Entry 6W7W (electron microscopy, 3.90 A resolution); this record covers chains 2 and E of the 10 polymer chains in the assembly.

[Chain 2]
Molecule: 16S rRNA
From: Escherichia coli (strain K12)
Sequence (1542 nucleotides; each row starts with the number of its first residue):
     1 AAAUUGAAGAGUUUGAUCAUGGCUCAGAUUGAACGCUGGCGGCAGGCCUA
    51 ACACAUGCAAGUCGAACGGUAACAGGAAGAAGCUUGCUUCUUUGCUGACG
   101 AGUGGCGGACGGGUGAGUAAUGUCUGGGAAACUGCCUGAUGGAGGGGGAU
   151 AACUACUGGAAACGGUAGCUAAUACCGCAUAACGUCGCAAGACCAAAGAG
   201 GGGGACCUUCGGGCCUCUUGCCAUCGGAUGUGCCCAGAUGGGAUUAGCUA
   251 GUAGGUGGGGUAACGGCUCACCUAGGCGACGAUCCCUAGCUGGUCUGAGA
   301 GGAUGACCAGCCACACUGGAACUGAGACACGGUCCAGACUCCUACGGGAG
   351 GCAGCAGUGGGGAAUAUUGCACAAUGGGCGCAAGCCUGAUGCAGCCAUGC
   401 CGCGUGUAUGAAGAAGGCCUUCGGGUUGUAAAGUACUUUCAGCGGGGAGG
   451 AAGGGAGUAAAGUUAAUACCUUUGCUCAUUGACGUUACCCGCAGAAGAAG
   501 CACCGGCUAACUCCGUGCCAGCAGCCGCGGUAAUACGGAGGGUGCAAGCG
   551 UUAAUCGGAAUUACUGGGCGUAAAGCGCACGCAGGCGGUUUGUUAAGUCA
   601 GAUGUGAAAUCCCCGGGCUCAACCUGGGAACUGCAUCUGAUACUGGCAAG
   651 CUUGAGUCUCGUAGAGGGGGGUAGAAUUCCAGGUGUAGCGGUGAAAUGCG
   701 UAGAGAUCUGGAGGAAUACCGGUGGCGAAGGCGGCCCCCUGGACGAAGAC
   751 UGACGCUCAGGUGCGAAAGCGUGGGGAGCAAACAGGAUUAGAUACCCUGG
   801 UAGUCCACGCCGUAAACGAUGUCGACUUGGAGGUUGUGCCCUUGAGGCGU
   851 GGCUUCCGGAGCUAACGCGUUAAGUCGACCGCCUGGGGAGUACGGCCGCA
   901 AGGUUAAAACUCAAAUGAAUUGACGGGGGCCCGCACAAGCGGUGGAGCAU
   951 GUGGUUUAAUUCGAUGCAACGCGAAGAACCUUACCUGGUCUUGACAUCCA
  1001 CGGAAGUUUUCAGAGAUGAGAAUGUGCCUUCGGGAACCGUGAGACAGGUG
  1051 CUGCAUGGCUGUCGUCAGCUCGUGUUGUGAAAUGUUGGGUUAAGUCCCGC
  1101 AACGAGCGCAACCCUUAUCCUUUGUUGCCAGCGGUCCGGCCGGGAACUCA
  1151 AAGGAGACUGCCAGUGAUAAACUGGAGGAAGGUGGGGAUGACGUCAAGUC
  1201 AUCAUGGCCCUUACGACCAGGGCUACACACGUGCUACAAUGGCGCAUACA
  1251 AAGAGAAGCGACCUCGCGAGAGCAAGCGGACCUCAUAAAGUGCGUCGUAG
  1301 UCCGGAUUGGAGUCUGCAACUCGACUCCAUGAAGUCGGAAUCGCUAGUAA
  1351 UCGUGGAUCAGAAUGCCACGGUGAAUACGUUCCCGGGCCUUGUACACACC
  1401 GCCCGUCACACCAUGGGAGUGGGUUGCAAAAGAAGUAGGUAGCUUAACCU
  1451 UCGGGAGGGCGCUUACCACUUUGUGAUUCAUGACUGGGGUGAAGUCGUAA
  1501 CAAGGUAACCGUAGGGGAACCUGCGGUUGGAUCACCUCCUUA
Unresolved in the structure: 678-712, 784-798, 922-1542

[Chain E]
Protein: 30S ribosomal protein S6
From: Escherichia coli (strain K12)
UniProtKB: P02358 (RS6_ECOLI); residues 1-135 here = UniProt positions 1-135
Amino-acid sequence (135 residues; numbered 1 to 135; the number before each row is that of its first residue):
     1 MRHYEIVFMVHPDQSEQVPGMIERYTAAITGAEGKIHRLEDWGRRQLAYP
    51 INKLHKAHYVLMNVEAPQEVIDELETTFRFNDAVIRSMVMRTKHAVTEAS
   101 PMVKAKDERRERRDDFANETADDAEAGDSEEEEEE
Unresolved in the structure: 101-135
Swiss-Prot annotation at these positions:
  - modified residue: Lys93 (N6-acetyllysine)

[How chain 2 and chain E interact]
Residue-residue contacts - 10 pairs, chain 2 then chain E:
  G671(2) with Arg79(E), hydrogen bond to the sugar
  U672(2) with Arg79(E), salt bridge to the phosphate; Arg86(E), hydrogen bond to the sugar
  C736(2) with Val89(E), sugar contact
  C737(2) with Arg2(E), salt bridge to the phosphate; Tyr4(E), hydrogen bond to the phosphate; Gln68(E), hydrogen bond to the sugar
  C738(2) with Arg2(E), salt bridge to the phosphate; Tyr4(E), hydrogen bond to the phosphate; Gln68(E), sugar contact
Also at the interface, not in a pair above, chain 2 (7 interface residues in all): A673, C735
Also at the interface, not in a pair above, chain E (9 interface residues in all): Tyr49, Ile51, Arg91

[Summary]
7 residues of chain 2 and 9 residues of chain E are in contact, with 5 hydrogen bonds and 3 salt bridges.
Polar pairs include G671(2)-Arg79(E), U672(2)-Arg86(E) and C737(2)-Gln68(E).
Here chain 2 is 16S rRNA and chain E is 30S ribosomal protein S6, both from Escherichia coli (strain K12).
Entry 6W7W (30S-Inactive-low-Mg2+ Class B) was determined by electron microscopy together with 6W6K, 6W77,
6W7M and 6W7N from the same study.
